4Y4M - chains A and B of the 8 polymer chains in the assembly; structure by X-ray diffraction, 2.71 A resolution.

== Chain A (and B) ==
Molecule: Putative ribose 1,5-bisphosphate isomerase
From: Methanocaldococcus jannaschii
Notes: EC 5.3.1.29; chain B of this document is another copy of the same molecule, construct and numbering; everything in this record applies to it too
UniProt: Q58018 (RUBPS_METJA); residue numbers follow UniProt; this construct covers 1-267
Chain sequence (290 residues; row label = number of the first residue in the row; numbers below 1 keep their minus sign (Met-22 is residue -22)):
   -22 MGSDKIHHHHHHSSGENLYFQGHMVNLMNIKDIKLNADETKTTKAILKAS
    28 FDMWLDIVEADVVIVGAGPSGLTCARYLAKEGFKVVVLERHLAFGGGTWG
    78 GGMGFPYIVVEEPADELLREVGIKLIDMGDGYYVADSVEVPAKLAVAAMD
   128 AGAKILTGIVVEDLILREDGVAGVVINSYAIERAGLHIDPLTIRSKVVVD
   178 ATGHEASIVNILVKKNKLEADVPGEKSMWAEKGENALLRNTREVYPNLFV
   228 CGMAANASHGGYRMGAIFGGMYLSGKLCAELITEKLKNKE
Not modelled in the structure: -22 to 4, 265-267 (chain B: -22 to 9, 266-267)
Construct notes: initiating methionine (-22); expression tag (-21 to 0)
Residues lining bound ligands:
  - 48F ([[(2R,3S,4R,5R)-5-(6-aminopurin-9-yl)-3,4-bis(oxidanyl)oxolan-2-yl]methoxy-oxidanyl-phosphoryl] [(2R,3R)-2,3,5-tris(oxidanyl)-4-oxidanylidene-pentyl] hydrogen phosphate): Val42, Gly43, Ala44, Gly45, Pro46, Ser47, Gly48, Leu65, Glu66, Arg67, His68, Gly72, Gly73, Gly74, Ile136, Val137, Val138, Ala178, Thr179, Gly180, Ser184, Ile185, Gly229, Met230, Ala231, Arg240, Met241, Gly242, Ile244, Phe245, Met248
  - N-cyclohexyltaurine (NHE; 2-[N-cyclohexylamino]ethane sulfonic acid): Val186, Val190, Ala197, Asp198, Val199, Pro200, Arg219, Val221, Ser235, His236, Gly237
UniProt features mapped onto this chain:
  - binding site (NAD(+)): Ser47, Glu66, Arg67, Gly74, Val138, His164 to Asp166, Ser184, Met230
  - binding site (Fe cation): Asp166, His181
  - binding site (glycine): Arg240
  - mutagenesis: His164 (H164C: Still requires free sulfide for ADT synthesis, showing that this cysteine cannot act as an enzyme-derived sulfur source for thiazole formation as in S.cerevisiae)

== Interface between chain A and chain B ==
Pairs across the interface (36):
  Glu16(A) with Ile142(B); Arg144(B), salt bridge; Thr169(B)
  Thr17(A) with Glu36(B); Arg171(B)
  Thr20(A) with Val35(B); Leu168(B); Thr169(B), hydrogen bond
  Lys21(A) with Leu32(B); Val35(B)
  Leu24(A) with Leu32(B), hydrophobic; Val35(B), hydrophobic
  Phe28(A) with Leu24(B); Ser27(B); Phe28(B), hydrophobic
  Leu32(A) with Lys21(B); Leu24(B), hydrophobic
  Val35(A) with Thr20(B); Lys21(B); Leu24(B), hydrophobic
  Glu36(A) with Thr17(B)
  Ile142(A) with Glu16(B)
  Arg144(A) with Glu16(B), salt bridge
  Ala157(A) with Ala157(B); Ile158(B), hydrophobic; Ala161(B); Leu163(B), hydrophobic
  Ile158(A) with Ala157(B), hydrophobic
  Arg160(A) with Ala161(B), hydrogen bond (side chain-backbone)
  Ala161(A) with Ala157(B); Arg160(B), hydrogen bond (backbone-side chain)
  Leu163(A) with Ala157(B), hydrophobic
  Leu168(A) with Thr20(B)
  Thr169(A) with Glu16(B); Thr20(B), hydrogen bond
  Arg171(A) with Thr17(B)
Also at the interface, not in a pair above, chain A (27 interface residues in all): Asp15, Ile23, Lys25, Asp29, Trp31, Leu69, Tyr156, Ile165
Also at the interface, not in a pair above, chain B (28 interface residues in all): Asp15, Ile23, Lys25, Asp29, Trp31, Leu69, Tyr156, Ile165

== Overview ==
27 residues of chain A face 28 of chain B across their interface, with 4 hydrogen bonds and 2 salt bridges.
Polar contacts include Glu16(A)-Arg144(B), Thr20(A)-Thr169(B) and Arg160(A)-Ala161(B). Chain A binds compound
48F and N-cyclohexyltaurine.
Both chains are Putative ribose 1,5-bisphosphate isomerase (Methanocaldococcus jannaschii). Entry 4Y4M
(Thiazole synthase Thi4 from Methanocaldococcus jannaschii) was determined by X-ray diffraction, deposited
together with 4Y4L and 4Y4N.
